Entry 6ZIY (electron microscopy, 4.25 A resolution (low resolution: residue-level contacts below are approximate; hydrogen-bond / salt-bridge calls are withheld)); this record covers chains 4 and 5 of the 15 polymer chains in the assembly.

Chain 4:
Name: NADH-quinone oxidoreductase subunit 4
From: Thermus thermophilus
Notes: EC 7.1.1.-
UniProtKB: Q56220 (NQO4_THET8); numbering as in UniProt (aligned over 1-409)
Chain sequence (409 residues; row label = number of the first residue in the row):
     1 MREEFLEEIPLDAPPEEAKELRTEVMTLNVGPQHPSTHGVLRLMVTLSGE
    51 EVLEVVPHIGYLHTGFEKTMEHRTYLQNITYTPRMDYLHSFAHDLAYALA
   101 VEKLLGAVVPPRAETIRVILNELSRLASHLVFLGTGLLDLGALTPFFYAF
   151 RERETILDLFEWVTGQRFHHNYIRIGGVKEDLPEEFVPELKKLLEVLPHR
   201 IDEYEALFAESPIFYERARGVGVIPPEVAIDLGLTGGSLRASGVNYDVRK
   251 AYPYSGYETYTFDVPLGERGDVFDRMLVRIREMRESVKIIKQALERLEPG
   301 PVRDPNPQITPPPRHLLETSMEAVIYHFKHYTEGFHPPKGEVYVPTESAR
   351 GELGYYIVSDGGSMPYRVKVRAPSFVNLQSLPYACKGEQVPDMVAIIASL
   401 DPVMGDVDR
Disordered / not traced: 1-25
What the authors report for this chain:
  - catalytic residues: His-38, Tyr-87 (proposed by the authors, not directly observed)

Chain 5:
Name: NADH-quinone oxidoreductase subunit 5
From: Thermus thermophilus
Notes: EC 7.1.1.-
UniProtKB: Q56219 (NQO5_THET8); residues 1-207 here = UniProt positions 1-207
Chain sequence (207 residues; numbered 1 to 207; the number before each row is that of its first residue):
     1 MRLERVLEEARAKGYPIEDNGLGNLWVVLPRERFKEEMAHYKAMGFNFLA
    51 DIVGLDYLTYPDPRPERFAVVYELVSLPGWKDGDGSRFFVRVYVPEEDPR
   101 LPTVTDLWGSANFLEREVYDLFGIVFEGHPDLRKILTPEDLEGHPLRKDY
   151 PLGETPTLFREGRYIIPAEFRAALTGKDPGLTFYKGGSRKGYRSLWADLK
   201 KAREVKG
Disordered / not traced: 197-207

How chain 4 and chain 5 interact:
Contacting residue pairs (110):
  Pro-57(4) with Arg-133(5)
  His-58(4) with Arg-133(5)
  Ile-59(4) with Ile-135(5)
  Gly-60(4) with Ile-135(5); Leu-136(5)
  His-63(4) with Leu-136(5)
  Glu-67(4) with Leu-121(5); Leu-146(5)
  Lys-68(4) with Leu-146(5); Arg-147(5); Leu-152(5)
  Glu-71(4) with Lys-148(5)
  His-72(4) with Leu-152(5); Arg-171(5)
  Thr-74(4) with Ala-173(5)
  Leu-105(4) with Tyr-192(5); Arg-193(5); Ser-194(5)
  Gly-106(4) with Ser-194(5)
  Ile-230(4) with Phe-48(5); Leu-77(5); Trp-80(5)
  Asp-231(4) with Gly-109(5); Ser-110(5)
  Leu-232(4) with Gly-109(5); Ser-110(5)
  Gly-233(4) with Phe-48(5)
  Thr-235(4) with Phe-48(5)
  Val-244(4) with Leu-77(5)
  Asn-245(4) with Pro-78(5); Gly-79(5)
  Tyr-246(4) with Leu-77(5); Arg-87(5)
  Ala-251(4) with Pro-78(5)
  Tyr-252(4) with Val-75(5); Gly-85(5); Arg-87(5)
  Asn-306(4) with Tyr-192(5); Ser-194(5)
  Gln-308(4) with Ser-188(5); Tyr-192(5)
  Ile-309(4) with Ser-194(5)
  Glu-333(4) with Ala-173(5); Leu-174(5); Lys-185(5); Arg-189(5)
  His-336(4) with Leu-174(5); Arg-189(5); Tyr-192(5)
  Pro-338(4) with Gly-191(5); Tyr-192(5)
  Lys-339(4) with Tyr-60(5); Pro-61(5); Asp-62(5); Lys-190(5)
  Gly-340(4) with Tyr-60(5)
  Glu-341(4) with Asn-20(5); Leu-22(5); Trp-26(5); Arg-91(5)
  Tyr-343(4) with Asn-24(5); Glu-73(5)
  Pro-345(4) with Arg-87(5)
  Glu-352(4) with Arg-87(5)
  Tyr-356(4) with Val-53(5); Leu-55(5); Arg-91(5)
  Ser-359(4) with Tyr-60(5)
  Asp-360(4) with Tyr-60(5); Pro-61(5); Thr-175(5); Gly-176(5)
  Gly-361(4) with Gly-176(5); Arg-189(5)
  Gly-362(4) with Leu-174(5); Thr-175(5); Gly-176(5)
  Ser-363(4) with Ala-173(5); Leu-174(5)
  Met-364(4) with Ala-173(5); Thr-175(5)
  Tyr-366(4) with Asp-56(5); Tyr-57(5); Leu-58(5); Thr-59(5); Tyr-60(5); Lys-148(5)
  Arg-367(4) with Val-53(5); Gly-54(5); Leu-55(5); Phe-122(5); Leu-146(5)
  Lys-369(4) with Asp-51(5); Ile-52(5); Val-53(5); Glu-117(5)
  Arg-371(4) with Phe-48(5); Ala-50(5); Asp-51(5)
  Phe-375(4) with Phe-113(5); Leu-114(5); Glu-117(5); Ile-135(5)
  Leu-378(4) with Phe-113(5)
  Gln-379(4) with Gly-109(5); Ser-110(5); Phe-113(5); Leu-114(5)
  Asp-408(4) with Leu-136(5)
  Arg-409(4) with Glu-117(5)
Other interface residues (no listed pair), chain 4 (60 interface residues in all): Thr-69, Lys-103, Leu-104, Pro-226, Leu-239, Thr-332, Pro-337, Val-342, Val-358, Val-376
Other interface residues (no listed pair), chain 5 (64 interface residues in all): Lys-42, Asn-47, Val-71, Phe-89, Trp-108, Asn-112, Pro-145, Tyr-150, Ala-172, Lys-177

In short:
Chain 4 and chain 5 form an interface of 60 and 64 residues respectively. From the paper: catalytic residues
His-38(4) and Tyr-87(4).
Chain 4 is NADH-quinone oxidoreductase subunit 4 and chain 5 is NADH-quinone oxidoreductase subunit 5, both
from Thermus thermophilus; the structure, Respiratory complex I from Thermus thermophilus, NADH dataset, major
state, was determined by electron microscopy (same publication as 6I0D, 6I1P, 6Q8O, 6Q8W, 6Q8X, 6Y11 and 3
further entries).
